Entry 9DMS (electron microscopy, 1.92 A resolution); this record covers chains A and G of the 7 polymer chains in the assembly.

== Chain A ==
Name: Acetylcholine receptor subunit alpha
Organism: Homo sapiens
Reference sequence: P02708 (ACHA_HUMAN); residues -19 to 437 here correspond to UniProt positions 1-457 (UniProt number = residue number + 20)
Sequence (457 residues; row label = number of the first residue in the row; numbers below 1 keep their minus sign (Met-19 is residue -19)):
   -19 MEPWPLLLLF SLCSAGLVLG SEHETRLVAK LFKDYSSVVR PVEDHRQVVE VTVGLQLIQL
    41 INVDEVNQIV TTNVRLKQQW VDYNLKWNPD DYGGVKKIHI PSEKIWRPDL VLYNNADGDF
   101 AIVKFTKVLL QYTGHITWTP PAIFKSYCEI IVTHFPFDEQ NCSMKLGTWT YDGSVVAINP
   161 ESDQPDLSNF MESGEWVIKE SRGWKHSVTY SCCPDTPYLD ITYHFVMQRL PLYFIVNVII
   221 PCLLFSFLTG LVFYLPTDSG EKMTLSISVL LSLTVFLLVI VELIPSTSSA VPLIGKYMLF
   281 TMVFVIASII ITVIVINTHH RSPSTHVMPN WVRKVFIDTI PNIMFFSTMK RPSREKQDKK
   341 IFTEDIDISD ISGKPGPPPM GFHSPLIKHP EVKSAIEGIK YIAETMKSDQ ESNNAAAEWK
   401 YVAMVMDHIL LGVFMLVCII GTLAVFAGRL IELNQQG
Disordered / not traced: -19 to 0, 330-367
Cystine bridges: Cys128-Cys142
Covalent attachments: glycan linked to Asn141
UniProt features mapped onto this chain:
  - glycosylation: Asn141 (N-linked (GlcNAc...) asparagine)

== Chain G ==
Name: Fab6 light chain
Organism: Homo sapiens
Sequence (233 residues; row label = number of the first residue in the row):
     1 MGWSCIILFL VATATGVHSS YELTQPPSVS VAPGQTARIT CGGNNIGSKS VHWYQQKPGQ
    61 APVLVVYDNS DRPSGIPERL SGSNSGNTAT LTISGVEAGD EADYYCQVWD SNSDVVFGGG
   121 TKLTVLRTVA APSVFIFPPS DEQLKSGTAS VVCLLNNFYP REAKVQWKVD NALQSGNSQE
   181 SVTEQDSKDS TYSLSSTLTL SKADYEKHKV YACEVTHQGL SSPVTKSFNR GEC
Disordered / not traced: 1-19, 231-233
Cystine bridges: Cys41-Cys106, Cys153-Cys213

== Interface between chain A and chain G ==
Pairs across the interface (8):
  Arg6(A) with Asp68(G), salt bridge
  Lys10(A) with Tyr67(G); Asp68(G), salt bridge; Asp71(G), salt bridge
  Lys13(A) with Leu64(G); Tyr67(G); Pro73(G)
  Asp14(A) with Ser74(G), hydrogen bond
Interface residues without a listed pair, chain G (7 interface residues in all): Ser50
From the paper, about this interface:
  - epitope / paratope residues, chain A: Arg6(A), Lys10(A)

== Summary ==
4 residues of chain A and 7 residues of chain G are in contact, with 1 hydrogen bond and 3 salt bridges. Among
the polar pairs are Arg6(A)-Asp68(G), Lys10(A)-Asp68(G) and Lys10(A)-Asp71(G). From the paper:
epitope/paratope residues Arg6(A) and Lys10(A).
Chain A is Acetylcholine receptor subunit alpha and chain G is Fab6 light chain, both from Homo sapiens; the
structure, Human muscle nAChR with fab6-bound, was determined by electron microscopy (same publication as
9DMG, 9DMH, 9DMJ, 9DMK, 9DML, 9DMQ and 9DMT).
